4H62 - chains V and Q of the 3 polymer chains in the assembly; structure by X-ray diffraction, 3.00 A resolution.

== Chain V ==
Name: Mediator of RNA polymerase II transcription subunit 22
Organism: Saccharomyces cerevisiae
Notes: fragment: C-terminal region
UniProt: P32570 (MED22_YEAST); residues 96-121 here = UniProt positions 96-121
Sequence (31 residues; numbered 91 to 121; the number before each row is that of its first residue):
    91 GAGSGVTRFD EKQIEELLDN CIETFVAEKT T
Disordered / not traced: 91-99
Sequence notes: linker (91-95)

== Chain Q ==
Name: Mediator of RNA polymerase II transcription subunit 17
Organism: Saccharomyces cerevisiae
Notes: fragment: C-terminal region
UniProt: P32569 (MED17_YEAST); residues 377-687 here = UniProt positions 377-687
Sequence (312 residues; row label = number of the first residue in the row):
   376 MKGTDFVHSV KKFLRVRIFT KIESEDDYIL SGESVMDRDS ESEEAETKDI RKQIQLLKKI
   436 IFEKELMYQI KKECALLISY GVSIENENKV IIELPNEKFE IELLSLDDDS IVNHEQDLPK
   496 INDKRANLML VMLRLLLVVI FKKTLRSRIS SPHGLINLNV DDDILIIRPI LGKVRFANYK
   556 LLLKKIIKDY VLDIVPGSSI TETEVEREQP QENKNIDDEN ITKLNKEIRA FDKLLNIPRR
   616 ELKINLPLTE HKSPNLSLML ESPNYCNALI HIKFSAGTEA NAVSFDTTFS DFKEVEDFLH
   676 FIVAEYIQQK KV
Disordered / not traced: 376-382, 414-423, 485-492, 581-593, 685-687
Sequence notes: expression tag (376)
Modified positions: Mse376 (selenomethionine); Mse411, Mse442, Mse504, Mse507, Mse634 (selenomethionine; parent Met)

== Interface between chain V and chain Q ==
Pairs across the interface (21; chain V residue first):
  Asp100(V) - Lys601(Q)  salt bridge
  Glu101(V) - Lys601(Q)
  Glu101(V) - Arg604(Q)  salt bridge
  Ile104(V) - Ala605(Q)  hydrophobic
  Leu108(V) - Ala605(Q)
  Leu108(V) - Phe606(Q)  hydrophobic
  Asp109(V) - Lys608(Q)  salt bridge
  Cys111(V) - Leu503(Q)
  Cys111(V) - Mse507(Q)
  Ile112(V) - Lys548(Q)
  Ile112(V) - Lys608(Q)
  Ile112(V) - Leu609(Q)  hydrophobic
  Thr114(V) - Arg500(Q)
  Phe115(V) - Arg500(Q)  hydrogen bond (backbone-side chain)
  Phe115(V) - Mse504(Q)  hydrophobic
  Phe115(V) - Mse507(Q)  hydrophobic
  Phe115(V) - Ile545(Q)  hydrophobic
  Phe115(V) - Val549(Q)  hydrophobic
  Val116(V) - Lys548(Q)
  Val116(V) - Val549(Q)
  Glu118(V) - Lys555(Q)  salt bridge
Also at the interface, not in a pair above, chain V (12 interface residues in all): Glu105
Also at the interface, not in a pair above, chain Q (17 interface residues in all): Phe474, Lys499, Ala552

== Summary ==
Chain V and chain Q form an interface of 12 and 17 residues respectively, with 1 hydrogen bond and 4 salt
bridges. Among the polar pairs are Asp100(V)-Lys601(Q), Glu101(V)-Arg604(Q) and Asp109(V)-Lys608(Q).
Chain V is Mediator of RNA polymerase II transcription subunit 22 and chain Q is Mediator of RNA polymerase II
transcription subunit 17, both from Saccharomyces cerevisiae; the structure, Structure of the Saccharomyces
cerevisiae Mediator subcomplex Med17C/Med11C/Med22C, was determined by X-ray diffraction (same publication as
4H61 and 4H63).
